1LB8 - chain A; structure by X-ray diffraction, 2.30 A resolution.

# Chain A
Molecule: Glutamate receptor 2
From: Rattus norvegicus
Notes: fragment: ligand-binding core (flop)
UniProt: P19491 (GRIA2_RAT); the construct has insertions or renumbered stretches relative to UniProt, so the offset changes along the chain: 3-117 = UniProt 413-527; 120-263 = UniProt 653-796
Amino-acid sequence (263 residues; each row starts with the number of its first residue):
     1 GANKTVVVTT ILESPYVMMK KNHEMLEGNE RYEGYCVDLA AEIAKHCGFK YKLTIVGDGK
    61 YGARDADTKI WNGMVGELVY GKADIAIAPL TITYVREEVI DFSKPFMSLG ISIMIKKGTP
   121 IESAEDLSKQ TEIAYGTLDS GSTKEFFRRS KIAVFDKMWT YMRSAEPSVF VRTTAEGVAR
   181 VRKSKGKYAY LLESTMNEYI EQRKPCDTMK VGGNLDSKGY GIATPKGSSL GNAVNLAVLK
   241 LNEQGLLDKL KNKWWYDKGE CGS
Unresolved in the structure: 1, 263
Differences from the reference sequence: cloning artifact (1-2); engineered mutation Y94 (Leu504 in P19491); linker (118-119)
Swiss-Prot annotation at these positions:
  - binding site (L-glutamate): P89, T91, R96, S142, T143, E193
  - site: R64 (Interaction with the cone snail toxin Con-ikot-ikot), I121 (Crucial to convey clamshell closure to channel opening), R148 (Interaction with the cone snail toxin Con-ikot-ikot), K240 (Interaction with the cone snail toxin Con-ikot-ikot)
  - glycosylation: N3 (N-linked (GlcNAc...) asparagine)
  - modified residue (Phosphoserine): S150, S184
Disulfides: C206-C261
Residues lining bound ligands: AMPA (AMQ; (S)-alpha-amino-3-hydroxy-5-methyl-4-isoxazolepropionic acid): E13, Y61, P89, L90, T91, R96, L138, G141, S142, T143, L192, E193, M196, Y220

# Overview
Ligands of chain A: AMPA. Curated annotation (UniProt) lists 6 L-glutamate-binding residues.
Chain A is Glutamate receptor 2 (Rattus norvegicus); the structure, Crystal structure of the Non-desensitizing
GluR2 ligand binding core mutant (S1S2J-L483Y) in complex with AMPA at ..., was determined by X-ray
diffraction together with 1LB9, 1LBB and 1LBC from the same study.
